Entry 7L36 (X-ray diffraction, 1.84 A resolution); this record covers chain A.

Chain A:
Protein: Phosphoenolpyruvate carboxykinase, cytosolic [GTP]
From: Rattus norvegicus
Notes: EC 4.1.1.32, 2.7.11.-
UniProtKB: P07379 (PCKGC_RAT); residues 1-622 here = UniProt positions 1-622
Chain sequence (624 residues; row label = number of the first residue in the row; numbers below 1 keep their minus sign (Gly-1 is residue -1)):
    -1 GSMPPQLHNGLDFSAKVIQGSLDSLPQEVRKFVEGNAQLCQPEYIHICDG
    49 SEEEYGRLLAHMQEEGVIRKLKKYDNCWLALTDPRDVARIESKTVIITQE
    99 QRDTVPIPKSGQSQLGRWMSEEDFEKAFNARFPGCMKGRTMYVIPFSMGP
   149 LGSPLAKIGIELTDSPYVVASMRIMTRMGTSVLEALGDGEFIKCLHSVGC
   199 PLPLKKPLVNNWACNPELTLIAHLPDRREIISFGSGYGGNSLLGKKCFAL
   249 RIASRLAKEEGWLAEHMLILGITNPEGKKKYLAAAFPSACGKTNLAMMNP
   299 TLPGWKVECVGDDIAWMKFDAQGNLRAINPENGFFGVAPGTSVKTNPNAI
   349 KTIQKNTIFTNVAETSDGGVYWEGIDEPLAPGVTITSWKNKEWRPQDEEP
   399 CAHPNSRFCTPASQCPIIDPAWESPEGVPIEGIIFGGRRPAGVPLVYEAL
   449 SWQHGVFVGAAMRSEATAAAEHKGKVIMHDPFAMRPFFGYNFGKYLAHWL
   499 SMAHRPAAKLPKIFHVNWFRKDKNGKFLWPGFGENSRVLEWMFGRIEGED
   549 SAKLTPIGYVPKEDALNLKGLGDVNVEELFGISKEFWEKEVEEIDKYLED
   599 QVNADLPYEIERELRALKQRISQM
Not modelled in the structure: -1 to 2, 465-471
Differences from the reference sequence: expression tag (-1 to 0)
Curated features (UniProtKB/Swiss-Prot):
  - region: Gly457 to Gly487 (Omega-loop)
  - active site: Cys288
  - binding site (substrate): Arg87, Tyr235 to Gly237, Ser286, Asn403 to Arg405
  - binding site (Mn(2+)): Lys244, His264, Asp311
  - binding site (GTP): Ala287 to Asn292, Arg405, Arg436, Phe530 to Asn533
  - modified residue: Ser19 (Phosphoserine), Lys70 (N6-acetyllysine), Lys71 (N6-acetyllysine), Ser90 (Phosphoserine), Lys91 (N6-acetyllysine), Ser118 (Phosphoserine), Thr178 (Phosphothreonine), Ser286 (Phosphoserine), Lys473 (N6-acetyllysine), Lys521 (N6-acetyllysine), Lys524 (N6-acetyllysine), Lys594 (N6-acetyllysine)
  - mutagenesis: Glu89 (E89A/D/Q: Abolished phosphoenolpyruvate carboxykinase activity; decreased affinity for oxaloacetate), Ser90 (S90A: Decreased phosphorylation and increased acetylation levels), Lys91 (K91Q: 3-fold decrease of affinity for phosphoenolpyruvate), His477 (H477R: Destabilization of the closed state of the omega-loop, resulting in decreased capture rates for the weaker binding substrates associated with catalysis in the phosphoenolpyruvate to ...)
Metal / ion sites: Mn2+ site 1: Glu63, His502; Mn2+ site 2: Lys244, His264, Asp311 (together with GTP); Mn2+ site 3: Thr291 (together with GTP)
Ligand contacts: GTP (guanosine-5'-triphosphate): Lys244, His264, Phe284, Pro285, Ser286, Ala287, Cys288, Gly289, Lys290, Thr291, Asn292, Asp311, Phe333, Val335, Arg405, Arg436, Trp516, Phe517, Phe525, Pro528, Gly529, Phe530, Asn533

Summary:
Ligands of chain A: GTP. The Mn2+ site 1 is built by Glu63 and His502. Lys244, His264 and Asp311 coordinate
Mn2+ site 2. From UniProt: active-site residue Cys288, 8 substrate-binding residues, 3 Mn2+-binding residues
and 12 GTP-binding residues.
Chain A is Phosphoenolpyruvate carboxykinase, cytosolic [GTP] (Rattus norvegicus); the structure, PEPCK
steady-state structure with Mn and GTP, was determined by X-ray diffraction, deposited together with 7L3M and
7L3V.
